Entry 8E5O (electron microscopy, 4.40 A resolution (low resolution: residue-level contacts below are approximate; hydrogen-bond / salt-bridge calls are withheld)); this record covers chains A and B of the 9 polymer chains in the assembly.

# Chain A
Protein: DNA-directed RNA polymerase subunit beta
Organism: Escherichia coli
Notes: EC 2.7.7.6
UniProt: P0A8V4 (RPOB_ECO57); residues 1-1342 here = UniProt positions 1-1342
Chain sequence (1342 residues; row label = number of the first residue in the row):
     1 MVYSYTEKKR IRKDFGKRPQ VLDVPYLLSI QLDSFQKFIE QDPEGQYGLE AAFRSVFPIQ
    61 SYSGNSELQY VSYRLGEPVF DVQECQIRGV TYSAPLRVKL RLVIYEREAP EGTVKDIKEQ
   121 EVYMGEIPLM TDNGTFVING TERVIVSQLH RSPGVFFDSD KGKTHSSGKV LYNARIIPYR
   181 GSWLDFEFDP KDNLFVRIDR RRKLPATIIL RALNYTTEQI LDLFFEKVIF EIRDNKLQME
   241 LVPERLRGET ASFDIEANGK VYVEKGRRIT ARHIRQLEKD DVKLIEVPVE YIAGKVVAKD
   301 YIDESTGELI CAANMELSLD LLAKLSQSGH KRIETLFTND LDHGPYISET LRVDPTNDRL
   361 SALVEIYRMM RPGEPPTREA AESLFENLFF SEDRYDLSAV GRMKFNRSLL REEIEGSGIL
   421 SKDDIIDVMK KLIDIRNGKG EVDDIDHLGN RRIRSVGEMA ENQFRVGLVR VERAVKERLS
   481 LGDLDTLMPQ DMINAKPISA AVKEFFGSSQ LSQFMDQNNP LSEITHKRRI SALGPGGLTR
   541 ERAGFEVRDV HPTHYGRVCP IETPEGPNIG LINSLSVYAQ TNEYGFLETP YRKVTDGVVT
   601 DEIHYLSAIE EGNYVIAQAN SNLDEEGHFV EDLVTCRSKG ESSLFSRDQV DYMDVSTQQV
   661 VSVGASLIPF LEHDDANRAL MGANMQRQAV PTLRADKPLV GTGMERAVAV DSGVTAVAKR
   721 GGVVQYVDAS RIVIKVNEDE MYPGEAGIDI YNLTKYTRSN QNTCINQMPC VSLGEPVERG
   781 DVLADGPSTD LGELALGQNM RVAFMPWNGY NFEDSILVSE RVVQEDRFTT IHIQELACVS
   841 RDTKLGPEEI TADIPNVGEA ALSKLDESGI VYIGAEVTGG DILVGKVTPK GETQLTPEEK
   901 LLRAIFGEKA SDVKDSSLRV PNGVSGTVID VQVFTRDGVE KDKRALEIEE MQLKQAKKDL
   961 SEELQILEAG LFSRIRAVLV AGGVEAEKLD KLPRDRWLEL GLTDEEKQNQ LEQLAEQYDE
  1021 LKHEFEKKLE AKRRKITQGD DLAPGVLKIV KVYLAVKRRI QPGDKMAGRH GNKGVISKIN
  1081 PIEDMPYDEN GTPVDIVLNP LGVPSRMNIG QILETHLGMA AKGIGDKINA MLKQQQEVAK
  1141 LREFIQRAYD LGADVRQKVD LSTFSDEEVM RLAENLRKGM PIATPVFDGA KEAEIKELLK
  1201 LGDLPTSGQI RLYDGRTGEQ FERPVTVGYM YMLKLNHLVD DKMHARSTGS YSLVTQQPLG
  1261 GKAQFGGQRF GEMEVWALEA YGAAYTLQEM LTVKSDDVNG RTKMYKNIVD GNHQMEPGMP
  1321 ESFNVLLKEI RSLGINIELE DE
Unresolved in the structure: 1, 1342
Swiss-Prot annotation at these positions:
  - modified residue (N6-acetyllysine): K1022, K1200

# Chain B
Protein: DNA-directed RNA polymerase subunit beta'
Organism: Escherichia coli
Notes: EC 2.7.7.6
UniProt: P0A8T7 (RPOC_ECOLI); residue numbers follow UniProt; this construct covers 1-1407
Chain sequence (1407 residues; each row starts with the number of its first residue):
     1 MKDLLKFLKA QTKTEEFDAI KIALASPDMI RSWSFGEVKK PETINYRTFK PERDGLFCAR
    61 IFGPVKDYEC LCGKYKRLKH RGVICEKCGV EVTQTKVRRE RMGHIELASP TAHIWFLKSL
   121 PSRIGLLLDM PLRDIERVLY FESYVVIEGG MTNLERQQIL TEEQYLDALE EFGDEFDAKM
   181 GAEAIQALLK SMDLEQECEQ LREELNETNS ETKRKKLTKR IKLLEAFVQS GNKPEWMILT
   241 VLPVLPPDLR PLVPLDGGRF ATSDLNDLYR RVINRNNRLK RLLDLAAPDI IVRNEKRMLQ
   301 EAVDALLDNG RRGRAITGSN KRPLKSLADM IKGKQGRFRQ NLLGKRVDYS GRSVITVGPY
   361 LRLHQCGLPK KMALELFKPF IYGKLELRGL ATTIKAAKKM VEREEAVVWD ILDEVIREHP
   421 VLLNRAPTLH RLGIQAFEPV LIEGKAIQLH PLVCAAYNAD FDGDQMAVHV PLTLEAQLEA
   481 RALMMSTNNI LSPANGEPII VPSQDVVLGL YYMTRDCVNA KGEGMVLTGP KEAERLYRSG
   541 LASLHARVKV RITEYEKDAN GELVAKTSLK DTTVGRAILW MIVPKGLPYS IVNQALGKKA
   601 ISKMLNTCYR ILGLKPTVIF ADQIMYTGFA YAARSGASVG IDDMVIPEKK HEIISEAEAE
   661 VAEIQEQFQS GLVTAGERYN KVIDIWAAAN DRVSKAMMDN LQTETVINRD GQEEKQVSFN
   721 SIYMMADSGA RGSAAQIRQL AGMRGLMAKP DGSIIETPIT ANFREGLNVL QYFISTHGAR
   781 KGLADTALKT ANSGYLTRRL VDVAQDLVVT EDDCGTHEGI MMTPVIEGGD VKEPLRDRVL
   841 GRVTAEDVLK PGTADILVPR NTLLHEQWCD LLEENSVDAV KVRSVVSCDT DFGVCAHCYG
   901 RDLARGHIIN KGEAIGVIAA QSIGEPGTQL TMRTFHIGGA ASRAAAESSI QVKNKGSIKL
   961 SNVKSVVNSS GKLVITSRNT ELKLIDEFGR TKESYKVPYG AVLAKGDGEQ VAGGETVANW
  1021 DPHTMPVITE VSGFVRFTDM IDGQTITRQT DELTGLSSLV VLDSAERTAG GKDLRPALKI
  1081 VDAQGNDVLI PGTDMPAQYF LPGKAIVQLE DGVQISSGDT LARIPQESGG TKDITGGLPR
  1141 VADLFEARRP KEPAILAEIS GIVSFGKETK GKRRLVITPV DGSDPYEEMI PKWRQLNVFE
  1201 GERVERGDVI SDGPEAPHDI LRLRGVHAVT RYIVNEVQDV YRLQGVKIND KHIEVIVRQM
  1261 LRKATIVNAG SSDFLEGEQV EYSRVKIANR ELEANGKVGA TYSRDLLGIT KASLATESFI
  1321 SAASFQETTR VLTEAAVAGK RDELRGLKEN VIVGRLIPAG TGYAYHQDRM RRRAAGEAPA
  1381 APQVTAEDAS ASLAELLNAG LGGSDNE
Unresolved in the structure: 1-15, 934-947, 1127-1135, 1374-1407
Disulfide bonds: C72-C88
Ion coordination: Zn2+ site 1: C70, C85; Mg2+: D460, D462, D464 (shared with 1 residue of chain 7); Zn2+ site 2: C814, C888, C895, C898
Swiss-Prot annotation at these positions:
  - binding site (Zn(2+)): C70, C72, C85, C88, C814, C888, C895, C898
  - binding site (Mg(2+)): D460, D462, D464
  - modified residue: K983 (N6-acetyllysine)
  - mutagenesis: Q504 (Q504P: Resistant to antibiotics salinamide A and B), N690 (N690D: Resistant to antibiotics salinamide A and B), M697 (M697V: Resistant to antibiotics salinamide A and B), A735 (A735T: Resistant to antibiotics salinamide A and B), R738 (R738C/H/P/S: Resistant to antibiotics salinamide A and B), A748 (A748E: Resistant to antibiotics salinamide A and B), P758 (P758S/T: Resistant to antibiotics salinamide A and B), F763 (F763C: Resistant to antibiotics salinamide A and B), S775 (S775A: Resistant to antibiotics salinamide A and B), A779 (A779T/V: Resistant to antibiotics salinamide A and B), R780 (R780C: Resistant to antibiotics salinamide A and B), G782 (G782A/C: Resistant to antibiotics salinamide A and B), 1 further mutagenesis entry in UniProt

# Interface between chain A and chain B
Pairs across the interface (340; chain A residue first):
  S166(A) - K1151(B)
  E504(A) - N320(B)
  G544(A) - L788(B)
  F545(A) - M932(B)
  F545(A) - R933(B)
  R548(A) - R780(B)
  R548(A) - A784(B)
  R548(A) - L788(B)
  D549(A) - P750(B)
  V550(A) - P750(B)
  V550(A) - F773(B)
  V550(A) - T776(B)
  V550(A) - H777(B)
  H551(A) - F773(B)
  H551(A) - H777(B)
  P552(A) - H777(B)
  Y555(A) - V769(B)
  Y555(A) - L770(B)
  C559(A) - R780(B)
  P560(A) - F773(B)
  P560(A) - T776(B)
  P560(A) - R780(B)
  I561(A) - Y772(B)
  I561(A) - T776(B)
  T563(A) - R780(B)
  G566(A) - A787(B)
  I569(A) - R780(B)
  I569(A) - L783(B)
  I569(A) - A784(B)
  I569(A) - A787(B)
  G570(A) - R780(B)
  Q618(A) - N768(B)
  Q618(A) - V769(B)
  Q618(A) - L770(B)
  N620(A) - N768(B)
  L633(A) - E658(B)
  E641(A) - K749(B)
  S642(A) - L770(B)
  T657(A) - V769(B)
  V660(A) - V769(B)
  L671(A) - Y772(B)
  E672(A) - G766(B)
  E672(A) - L767(B)
  H673(A) - F763(B)
  H673(A) - R764(B)
  H673(A) - E765(B)
  H673(A) - G766(B)
  D674(A) - F763(B)
  D674(A) - Y772(B)
  D675(A) - R744(B)
  D675(A) - F763(B)
  D675(A) - Y772(B)
  A676(A) - Y772(B)
  N677(A) - A779(B)
  N677(A) - L783(B)
  A679(A) - Y772(B)
  L680(A) - L783(B)
  F804(A) - S638(B)
  M805(A) - A633(B)
  P806(A) - A632(B)
  P806(A) - A633(B)
  P806(A) - A637(B)
  W807(A) - A633(B)
  N808(A) - F629(B)
  N808(A) - A633(B)
  G809(A) - V357(B)
  G809(A) - P359(B)
  G809(A) - F629(B)
  Y810(A) - P359(B)
  N811(A) - D505(B)
  F812(A) - V357(B)
  F812(A) - P451(B)
  F812(A) - S503(B)
  F812(A) - Q504(B)
  F812(A) - D505(B)
  F812(A) - F629(B)
  E813(A) - F461(B)
  E813(A) - Q504(B)
  D814(A) - D460(B)
  D814(A) - D462(B)
  S815(A) - V357(B)
  S815(A) - F461(B)
  R841(A) - D256(B)
  R841(A) - G257(B)
  K844(A) - R47(B)
  Q894(A) - K76(B)
  L895(A) - E69(B)
  Q1061(A) - K445(B)
  P1062(A) - A446(B)
  G1063(A) - V354(B)
  K1065(A) - D462(B)
  K1065(A) - G463(B)
  K1073(A) - D462(B)
  G1074(A) - F461(B)
  V1075(A) - V354(B)
  V1075(A) - I355(B)
  V1075(A) - T356(B)
  V1075(A) - F461(B)
  V1075(A) - G463(B)
  S1077(A) - T356(B)
  N1099(A) - D505(B)
  P1100(A) - A637(B)
  P1100(A) - S638(B)
  P1100(A) - V639(B)
  L1101(A) - Q504(B)
  L1101(A) - D505(B)
  L1101(A) - L508(B)
  L1101(A) - M725(B)
  L1101(A) - R731(B)
  V1103(A) - V639(B)
  P1104(A) - I722(B)
  P1104(A) - M725(B)
  P1104(A) - Q736(B)
  S1105(A) - R731(B)
  S1105(A) - G732(B)
  S1105(A) - Q736(B)
  M1107(A) - Q736(B)
  M1107(A) - Q739(B)
  M1107(A) - L740(B)
  I1109(A) - M644(B)
  I1109(A) - F763(B)
  I1112(A) - V639(B)
  I1112(A) - G640(B)
  I1112(A) - I641(B)
  L1113(A) - I641(B)
  H1116(A) - I641(B)
  F1187(A) - V769(B)
  E1192(A) - R764(B)
  K1196(A) - D642(B)
  S1207(A) - D642(B)
  Q1209(A) - G640(B)
  E1219(A) - R634(B)
  F1221(A) - A633(B)
  E1222(A) - Y512(B)
  E1222(A) - S635(B)
  R1223(A) - Y512(B)
  R1223(A) - G636(B)
  R1223(A) - F719(B)
  R1223(A) - S721(B)
  R1223(A) - M724(B)
  V1225(A) - G636(B)
  T1226(A) - S638(B)
  T1226(A) - V639(B)
  V1239(A) - V354(B)
  V1239(A) - K445(B)
  D1240(A) - K445(B)
  K1242(A) - R352(B)
  K1242(A) - V354(B)
  K1242(A) - Q465(B)
  M1243(A) - R352(B)
  M1243(A) - S353(B)
  M1243(A) - M372(B)
  M1243(A) - K445(B)
  H1244(A) - G351(B)
  H1244(A) - R352(B)
  H1244(A) - M372(B)
  A1245(A) - S350(B)
  A1245(A) - M372(B)
  A1245(A) - E375(B)
  R1246(A) - D348(B)
  R1246(A) - Y349(B)
  R1246(A) - S350(B)
  R1246(A) - E375(B)
  R1246(A) - L376(B)
  S1247(A) - D348(B)
  S1247(A) - Y349(B)
  S1247(A) - E375(B)
  S1247(A) - K378(B)
  T1248(A) - Y349(B)
  Y1251(A) - D348(B)
  L1253(A) - R99(B)
  L1253(A) - P251(B)
  L1253(A) - V253(B)
  V1254(A) - R99(B)
  V1254(A) - L249(B)
  V1254(A) - R337(B)
  T1255(A) - R337(B)
  Q1256(A) - R99(B)
  Q1257(A) - N341(B)
  Q1257(A) - K345(B)
  Q1257(A) - R346(B)
  P1258(A) - R346(B)
  P1258(A) - D348(B)
  L1259(A) - R346(B)
  G1260(A) - R346(B)
  F1265(A) - E375(B)
  G1267(A) - R346(B)
  G1267(A) - V347(B)
  G1267(A) - S350(B)
  Q1268(A) - V347(B)
  Q1268(A) - S350(B)
  Q1268(A) - G351(B)
  Q1268(A) - R352(B)
  R1269(A) - R339(B)
  R1269(A) - Q340(B)
  R1269(A) - G344(B)
  R1269(A) - K345(B)
  R1269(A) - R346(B)
  F1270(A) - G344(B)
  F1270(A) - K345(B)
  F1270(A) - V347(B)
  F1270(A) - H469(B)
  E1272(A) - L343(B)
  E1272(A) - R798(B)
  M1273(A) - T428(B)
  E1274(A) - N424(B)
  E1274(A) - A426(B)
  E1274(A) - T428(B)
  E1274(A) - I434(B)
  V1275(A) - L343(B)
  V1275(A) - V1351(B)
  W1276(A) - R798(B)
  W1276(A) - V801(B)
  W1276(A) - V917(B)
  W1276(A) - Q921(B)
  A1277(A) - R431(B)
  A1277(A) - I434(B)
  A1277(A) - Q921(B)
  L1278(A) - M484(B)
  E1279(A) - A914(B)
  E1279(A) - V917(B)
  E1279(A) - L1347(B)
  E1279(A) - V1351(B)
  E1279(A) - I1357(B)
  A1280(A) - R431(B)
  A1280(A) - I918(B)
  A1280(A) - Q921(B)
  Y1281(A) - R431(B)
  Y1281(A) - I434(B)
  Y1281(A) - L483(B)
  Y1281(A) - M484(B)
  Y1281(A) - N489(B)
  G1282(A) - E479(B)
  G1282(A) - L483(B)
  G1282(A) - G1360(B)
  G1282(A) - T1361(B)
  A1283(A) - E479(B)
  A1283(A) - L483(B)
  A1283(A) - M484(B)
  A1284(A) - E479(B)
  A1284(A) - L1356(B)
  A1284(A) - T1361(B)
  A1284(A) - G1362(B)
  Y1285(A) - E475(B)
  Y1285(A) - E479(B)
  Y1285(A) - L1356(B)
  Y1285(A) - T1361(B)
  T1286(A) - A476(B)
  T1286(A) - E479(B)
  L1287(A) - I1357(B)
  Q1288(A) - L1356(B)
  E1289(A) - P471(B)
  E1289(A) - L472(B)
  E1289(A) - T473(B)
  E1289(A) - A476(B)
  M1290(A) - V347(B)
  L1291(A) - K345(B)
  L1291(A) - V1351(B)
  L1291(A) - G1354(B)
  T1292(A) - G1354(B)
  K1294(A) - D348(B)
  K1294(A) - V470(B)
  K1294(A) - L472(B)
  S1295(A) - K345(B)
  S1295(A) - R346(B)
  V1298(A) - K96(B)
  Y1305(A) - P379(B)
  Y1305(A) - Y382(B)
  Y1305(A) - I394(B)
  I1308(A) - P379(B)
  I1308(A) - F380(B)
  V1309(A) - P379(B)
  V1309(A) - Y382(B)
  V1309(A) - G383(B)
  V1309(A) - E386(B)
  D1310(A) - E386(B)
  H1313(A) - F380(B)
  H1313(A) - L472(B)
  H1313(A) - T473(B)
  H1313(A) - L474(B)
  Q1314(A) - T473(B)
  M1315(A) - T473(B)
  G1318(A) - G1354(B)
  P1320(A) - K345(B)
  P1320(A) - V1353(B)
  P1320(A) - G1354(B)
  E1321(A) - R99(B)
  S1322(A) - N341(B)
  S1322(A) - L342(B)
  F1323(A) - I20(B)
  F1323(A) - I1352(B)
  F1323(A) - V1353(B)
  V1325(A) - L249(B)
  L1326(A) - R337(B)
  L1326(A) - F338(B)
  L1326(A) - L342(B)
  K1328(A) - E100(B)
  K1328(A) - M102(B)
  K1328(A) - L245(B)
  K1328(A) - L249(B)
  E1329(A) - L245(B)
  E1329(A) - M330(B)
  E1329(A) - R337(B)
  I1330(A) - I331(B)
  R1331(A) - W33(B)
  R1331(A) - M102(B)
  R1331(A) - P243(B)
  S1332(A) - P243(B)
  S1332(A) - L245(B)
  S1332(A) - L327(B)
  L1333(A) - W115(B)
  L1333(A) - P243(B)
  L1333(A) - L307(B)
  L1333(A) - L327(B)
  G1334(A) - L24(B)
  G1334(A) - A25(B)
  G1334(A) - H113(B)
  I1335(A) - I22(B)
  I1335(A) - A23(B)
  I1335(A) - W33(B)
  I1335(A) - F116(B)
  I1335(A) - A1336(B)
  N1336(A) - K21(B)
  N1336(A) - I22(B)
  N1336(A) - A23(B)
  N1336(A) - L24(B)
  N1336(A) - A25(B)
  N1336(A) - M29(B)
  N1336(A) - W33(B)
  I1337(A) - I20(B)
  I1337(A) - K21(B)
  E1338(A) - I20(B)
  E1338(A) - K21(B)
  L1339(A) - F17(B)
  L1339(A) - I20(B)
  E1340(A) - F17(B)
  E1340(A) - D18(B)
  E1340(A) - A19(B)
  E1340(A) - K21(B)
  D1341(A) - D18(B)
Also at the interface, not in a pair above, chain A (168 interface residues in all): H554, E565, N573, A619, C636, L644, I1076, R1106, L1238, G1271, D1296, N1299, M1304, M1319
Also at the interface, not in a pair above, chain B (193 interface residues in all): E16, K66, L239, V244, P246, D248, Y269, Y360, P369, K371, L422, R425, P427, H430, L432, Q435, A459, A467, Q477, V506, Y537, R538, A630, D643, A730, T757, I774, S775, T797, E913, L1332, K1348, R1355

# Summary
168 residues of chain A and 193 residues of chain B are in contact. D460(B), D462(B) and D464(B) form the Mg2+
site. Curated annotation (UniProt) lists 8 Zn2+-binding residues, 3 Mg2+-binding residues and 13 mutagenesis
sites on chain B.
Here chain A is DNA-directed RNA polymerase subunit beta and chain B is DNA-directed RNA polymerase subunit
beta', both from Escherichia coli. Entry 8E5O (Escherichia coli Rho-dependent transcription pre-termination
complex containing 24 nt long RNA spacer, Mg-ADP-BeF3, and NusG; TEC ...) was determined by electron
microscopy (same publication as 8E3F, 8E3H, 8E5K, 8E5L, 8E5P, 8E6W and 3 further entries).
